PDB entry 6MRJ | X-ray diffraction, 2.80 A resolution | chains C and M of the 6 polymer chains in the assembly

== Chain C ==
Name: Nickel-responsive regulator
From: Helicobacter pylori (strain ATCC 700392 / 26695)
Reference sequence: O25896 (NIKR_HELPY); residue numbers follow UniProt; this construct covers 1-148
Sequence (148 residues; numbered 1 to 148; the number before each row is that of its first residue):
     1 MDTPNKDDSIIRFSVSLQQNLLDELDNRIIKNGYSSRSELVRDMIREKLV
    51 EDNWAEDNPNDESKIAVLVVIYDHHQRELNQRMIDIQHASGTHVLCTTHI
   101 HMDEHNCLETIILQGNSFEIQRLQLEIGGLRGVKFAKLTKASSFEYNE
Disordered / not traced: 1-6
UniProt features mapped onto this chain:
  - binding site (Ni(2+)): His-88, His-99, His-101, Cys-107
Metal / ion sites: Mg2+: Glu-39, Asp-43 (shared with 3 residues of chain D); Ni2+ site 1: His-88 (shared with 3 residues of chain B); Ni2+ site 2: His-99, His-101, Cys-107 (shared with 1 residue of chain B)

== Chain M ==
Molecule: 36-nt DNA strand
Sequence (36 nucleotides; row label = number of the first residue in the row; numbering starts at 0):
     0 CCAGATATAACACTAATTCATTTTAAATAATAATTA

== How chain C and chain M interact ==
Contacting residue pairs (12; chain C residue first):
  Ile-10(C) with DA25(M), phosphate contact
  Arg-12(C) with DA25(M), hydrogen bond to the base; DA26(M), hydrogen bond to the base; DT27(M), hydrogen bond to the base
  Ser-14(C) with DA29(M), hydrogen bond to the base
  Ser-36(C) with DA26(M), phosphate contact; DT27(M), phosphate contact
  Arg-37(C) with DT27(M), hydrogen bond to the phosphate; DA28(M), salt bridge to the phosphate
  Ser-38(C) with DA26(M), sugar contact; DT27(M), hydrogen bond to the phosphate
  Arg-42(C) with DA26(M), salt bridge to the phosphate

== Overview ==
The interface between chain C and chain M involves 7 residues on one side and 5 on the other, with 6 hydrogen
bonds and 2 salt bridges. Polar contacts include Arg-12(C)/DA25(M), Arg-12(C)/DA26(M) and Arg-12(C)/DT27(M).
Curated annotation (UniProt) lists 4 Ni2+-binding residues on chain C.
Chain C is Nickel-responsive regulator (Helicobacter pylori (strain ATCC 700392 / 26695)) and chain M is a
36-nt DNA strand; the structure, Crystal structure of H.pylori NikR in complex with DNA, was determined by
X-ray diffraction.
